PDB entry 8D6X | electron microscopy, 3.20 A resolution | chains S and a of the 41 polymer chains in the assembly

[Chain S (and a)]
Protein: Proteasome subunit beta
Organism: Mycobacterium tuberculosis
Notes: EC 3.4.25.1; chain a of this document is another copy of the same molecule, construct and numbering; everything in this record applies to it too
Reference sequence: A0A045HFG5 (A0A045HFG5_MYCTX); residues 244-534 here correspond to UniProt positions 1-291 (UniProt number = residue number - 243)
Sequence (291 residues; each row starts with the number of its first residue):
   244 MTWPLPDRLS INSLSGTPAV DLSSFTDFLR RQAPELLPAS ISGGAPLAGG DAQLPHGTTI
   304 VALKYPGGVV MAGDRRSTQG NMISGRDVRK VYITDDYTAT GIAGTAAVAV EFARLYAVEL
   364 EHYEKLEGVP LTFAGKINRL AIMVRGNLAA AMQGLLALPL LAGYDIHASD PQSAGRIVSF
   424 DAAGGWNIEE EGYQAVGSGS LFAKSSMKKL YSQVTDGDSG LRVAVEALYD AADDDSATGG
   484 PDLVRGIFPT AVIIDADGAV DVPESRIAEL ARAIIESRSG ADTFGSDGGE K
Not modelled in the structure: 244-300, 523-534

[Chain S / chain a interface]
Residue-residue contacts - 16 pairs, chain S then chain a:
  Leu444(S) - Leu444(a)  hydrophobic
  Leu444(S) - Phe445(a)  hydrophobic
  Phe445(S) - Leu444(a)  hydrophobic
  Ser448(S) - Phe445(a)
  Ser448(S) - Ser448(a)
  Ser449(S) - Lys452(a)  hydrogen bond
  Lys451(S) - Asp473(a)  salt bridge
  Lys451(S) - Asp477(a)  salt bridge
  Lys451(S) - Arg521(a)
  Lys452(S) - Ser449(a)
  Lys452(S) - Lys452(a)
  Lys452(S) - Asp473(a)  salt bridge
  Leu453(S) - Lys452(a)
  Asp473(S) - Lys451(a)  salt bridge
  Asp473(S) - Lys452(a)  salt bridge
  Asp477(S) - Lys451(a)  salt bridge
Other interface residues (no listed pair), chain S (10 interface residues in all): Arg521
Other interface residues (no listed pair), chain a (10 interface residues in all): Asp476

[In short]
Chain S and chain a each contribute 10 residues to their interface, with 1 hydrogen bond and 6 salt bridges.
Polar contacts include Lys451(S)-Asp473(a), Lys451(S)-Asp477(a) and Lys452(S)-Asp473(a).
Chain S and chain a are both Proteasome subunit beta (Mycobacterium tuberculosis); the structure, Structure of
the Mycobacterium tuberculosis 20S proteasome bound to the ATP-bound Mpa ATPase, was determined by electron
microscopy together with 8D6V, 8D6W and 8D6Y from the same study.
